PDB entry 8AXA | electron microscopy, 2.96 A resolution | chains A and C of the 4 polymer chains in the assembly

== Chain A ==
Molecule: Cas12k
From: Scytonema hofmannii
UniProtKB: A0A8M0FGU0 (A0A8M0FGU0_9CYAN); numbering as in UniProt (aligned over 1-639)
Chain sequence (651 residues; numbered 1 to 651; the number before each row is that of its first residue):
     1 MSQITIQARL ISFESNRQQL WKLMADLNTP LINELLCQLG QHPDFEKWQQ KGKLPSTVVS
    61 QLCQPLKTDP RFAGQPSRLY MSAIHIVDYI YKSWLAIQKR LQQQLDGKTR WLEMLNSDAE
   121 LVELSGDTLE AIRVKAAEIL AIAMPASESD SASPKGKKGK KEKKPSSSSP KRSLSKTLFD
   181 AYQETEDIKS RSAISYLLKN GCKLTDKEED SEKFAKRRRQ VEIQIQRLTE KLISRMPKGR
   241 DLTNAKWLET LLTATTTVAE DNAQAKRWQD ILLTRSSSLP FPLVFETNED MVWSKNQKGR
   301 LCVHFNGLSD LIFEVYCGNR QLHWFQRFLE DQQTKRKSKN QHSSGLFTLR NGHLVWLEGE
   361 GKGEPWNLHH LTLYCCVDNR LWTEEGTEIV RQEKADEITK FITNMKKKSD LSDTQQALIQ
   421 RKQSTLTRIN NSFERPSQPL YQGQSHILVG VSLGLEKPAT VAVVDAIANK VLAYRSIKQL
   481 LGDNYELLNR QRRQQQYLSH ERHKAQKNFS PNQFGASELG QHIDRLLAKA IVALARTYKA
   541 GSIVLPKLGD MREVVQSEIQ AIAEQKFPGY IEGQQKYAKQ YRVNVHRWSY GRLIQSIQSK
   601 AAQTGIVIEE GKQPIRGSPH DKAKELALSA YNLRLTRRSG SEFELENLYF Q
Not modelled in the structure: 1, 100-270, 638-651
Sequence notes: expression tag (640-651)

== Chain C ==
Molecule: DNA target strand
From: Scytonema hofmannii
Sequence (55 nucleotides; numbered 1 to 55; the number before each row is that of its first residue):
     1 CTAGAAAGAC TTTTAACAGT GGCCTTATTA AATGACTTCT CAACCATCTT GCTGA
Not modelled in the structure: 1-33, 47-55

== Chain A / chain C interface ==
Pairs across the interface - 45 pairs, chain A then chain C:
  Ser-2(A) / DC41(C)  base contact
  Tyr-89(A) / DT40(C)  sugar contact
  Ser-93(A) / DT38(C)  base contact
  Ser-93(A) / DC39(C)  sugar contact
  Ala-96(A) / DT38(C)  phosphate contact
  Ala-96(A) / DC39(C)  phosphate contact
  Ile-97(A) / DT37(C)  base contact
  Glu-286(A) / DT40(C)  phosphate contact
  Glu-286(A) / DC41(C)  phosphate contact
  Glu-286(A) / DA42(C)  base contact
  Thr-287(A) / DA42(C)  sugar contact
  Thr-287(A) / DA43(C)  base contact
  Lys-335(A) / DC44(C)  salt bridge to the phosphate
  Ser-343(A) / DC44(C)  hydrogen bond to the phosphate
  Ser-344(A) / DA43(C)  phosphate contact
  Ser-344(A) / DC44(C)  hydrogen bond to the phosphate
  Gly-345(A) / DA43(C)  phosphate contact
  Arg-350(A) / DC41(C)  phosphate contact
  Arg-350(A) / DA42(C)  salt bridge to the phosphate
  Arg-350(A) / DA43(C)  salt bridge to the phosphate
  Asn-351(A) / DC41(C)  hydrogen bond to the phosphate
  Cys-376(A) / DC41(C)  hydrogen bond to the base
  Lys-394(A) / DA43(C)  salt bridge to the phosphate
  Gln-420(A) / DC45(C)  hydrogen bond to the phosphate
  Arg-421(A) / DC44(C)  base contact
  Arg-421(A) / DC45(C)  sugar contact
  Lys-422(A) / DA43(C)  sugar contact
  Ser-424(A) / DC44(C)  sugar contact
  Thr-425(A) / DA43(C)  hydrogen bond to the phosphate
  Thr-425(A) / DC44(C)  hydrogen bond to the phosphate
  Arg-428(A) / DC44(C)  phosphate contact
  Arg-428(A) / DC45(C)  salt bridge to the phosphate
  Gln-513(A) / DG34(C)  hydrogen bond to the phosphate
  Phe-514(A) / DG34(C)  phosphate contact
  Gly-515(A) / DG34(C)  phosphate contact
  Ala-516(A) / DG34(C)  phosphate contact
  Leu-548(A) / DC36(C)  sugar contact
  Leu-548(A) / DT37(C)  phosphate contact
  Arg-587(A) / DC36(C)  salt bridge to the phosphate
  Ser-589(A) / DA35(C)  phosphate contact
  Ser-589(A) / DC36(C)  phosphate contact
  Tyr-590(A) / DC36(C)  hydrogen bond to the phosphate
  Gly-591(A) / DC36(C)  hydrogen bond to the phosphate
  Arg-592(A) / DA35(C)  salt bridge to the phosphate
  Arg-592(A) / DC36(C)  hydrogen bond to the phosphate
Also at the interface, not in a pair above, chain A (36 interface residues in all): Lys-92, Lys-99, Asn-288, Gln-491, Leu-498

== Summary ==
Chain A and chain C form an interface of 36 and 12 residues respectively, with 11 hydrogen bonds and 7 salt
bridges. Among the polar pairs are Cys-376(A)/DC41(C), Ser-343(A)/DC44(C) and Ser-344(A)/DC44(C).
Chain A is Cas12k and chain C is DNA target strand, both from Scytonema hofmannii; the structure, Cryo-EM
structure of shCas12k-sgRNA-dsDNA ternary complex (type V-K CRISPR-associated transposon), was determined by
electron microscopy, deposited together with 8RDU, 8RKT, 8RKU, 8RKV and 8AXB.
